Entry 7TK5 (electron microscopy, 7.80 A resolution (low resolution: residue-level contacts below are approximate; hydrogen-bond / salt-bridge calls are withheld)); this record covers chains A and D of the 27 polymer chains in the assembly.

# Chain A
Protein: ATP synthase subunit alpha
From: Saccharomyces cerevisiae
UniProtKB: P07251 (ATPA_YEAST); residues 1-510 here correspond to UniProt positions 36-545 (UniProt number = residue number + 35)
Amino-acid sequence (510 residues; row label = number of the first residue in the row):
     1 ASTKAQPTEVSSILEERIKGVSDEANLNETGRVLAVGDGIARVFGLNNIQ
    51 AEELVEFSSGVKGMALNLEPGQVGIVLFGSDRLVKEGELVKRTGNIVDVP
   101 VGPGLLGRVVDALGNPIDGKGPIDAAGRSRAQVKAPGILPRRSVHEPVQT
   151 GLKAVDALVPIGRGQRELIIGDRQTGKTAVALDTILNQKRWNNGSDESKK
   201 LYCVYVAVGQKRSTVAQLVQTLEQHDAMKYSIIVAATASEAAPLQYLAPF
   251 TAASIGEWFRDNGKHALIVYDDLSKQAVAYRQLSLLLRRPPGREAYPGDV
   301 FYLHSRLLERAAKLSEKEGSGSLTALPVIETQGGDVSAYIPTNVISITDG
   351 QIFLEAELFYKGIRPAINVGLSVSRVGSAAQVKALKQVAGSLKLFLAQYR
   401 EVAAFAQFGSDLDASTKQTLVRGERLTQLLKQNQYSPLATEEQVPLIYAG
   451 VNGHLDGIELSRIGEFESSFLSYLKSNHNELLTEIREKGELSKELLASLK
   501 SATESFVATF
Unresolved in the structure: 1-8, 408-409, 510
Curated features (UniProtKB/Swiss-Prot):
  - binding site (ATP): Gly171 to Thr178
  - site: Ser372 (Required for activity)
  - modified residue (Phosphoserine): Ser22, Ser143

# Chain D
Protein: ATP synthase subunit beta
From: Saccharomyces cerevisiae
Notes: EC 7.1.2.2
UniProtKB: P00830 (ATPB_YEAST); residues 1-478 here correspond to UniProt positions 34-511 (UniProt number = residue number + 33)
Amino-acid sequence (478 residues; each row starts with the number of its first residue):
     1 ASAAQSTPITGKVTAVIGAIVDVHFEQSELPAILNALEIKTPQGKLVLEV
    51 AQHLGENTVRTIAMDGTEGLVRGEKVLDTGGPISVPVGRETLGRIINVIG
   101 EPIDERGPIKSKLRKPIHADPPSFAEQSTSAEILETGIKVVDLLAPYARG
   151 GKIGLFGGAGVGKTVFIQELINNIAKAHGGFSVFTGVGERTREGNDLYRE
   201 MKETGVINLEGESKVALVFGQMNEPPGARARVALTGLTIAEYFRDEEGQD
   251 VLLFIDNIFRFTQAGSEVSALLGRIPSAVGYQPTLATDMGLLQERITTTK
   301 KGSVTSVQAVYVPADDLTDPAPATTFAHLDATTVLSRGISELGIYPAVDP
   351 LDSKSRLLDAAVVGQEHYDVASKVQETLQTYKSLQDIIAILGMDELSEQD
   401 KLTVERARKIQRFLSQPFAVAEVFTGIPGKLVRLKDTVASFKAVLEGKYD
   451 NIPEHAFYMVGGIEDVVAKAEKLAAEAN
Unresolved in the structure: 1-5, 476-478
Curated features (UniProtKB/Swiss-Prot):
  - binding site (ATP): Gly157 to Thr164
  - modified residue: Thr79 (Phosphothreonine), Thr204 (Phosphothreonine), Ser340 (Phosphoserine)

# How chain A and chain D interact
Pairs across the interface (8):
  Leu34(A) - Gly55(D)
  Val36(A) - His53(D)
  Gly37(A) - His53(D)
  Ile117(A) - Ala125(D)
  Ala238(A) - Ala286(D)
  Ala238(A) - Thr287(D)
  Ser239(A) - Gly290(D)
  Gln332(A) - Thr318(D)
Other interface residues (no listed pair), chain A (12 interface residues in all): Ala35, Asp81, Arg82, Val84, Gln282
Other interface residues (no listed pair), chain D (14 interface residues in all): Ile33, Gln52, Glu56, Phe124, Pro283, Leu291, Leu317

# Summary
12 residues of chain A face 14 of chain D across their interface. UniProt lists 8 ATP-binding residues on
chain A; 8 ATP-binding residues on chain D.
Here chain A is ATP synthase subunit alpha and chain D is ATP synthase subunit beta, both from Saccharomyces
cerevisiae. Entry 7TK5 (Yeast ATP synthase State 1binding(d) with 10 mM ATP backbone model) was determined by
electron microscopy, deposited together with 7TJS, 7TJT, 7TJU, 7TJV, 7TJW, 7TJX and 30 further entries.
